4F2T - chain A; structure by X-ray diffraction, 2.30 A resolution.

Chain A:
Protein: 1-phosphatidylinositol phosphodiesterase
Source organism: Staphylococcus aureus subsp. aureus
Notes: EC 4.6.1.13
UniProtKB: P45723 (PLC_STAAE); residues 1-302 here correspond to UniProt positions 11-312 (UniProt number = residue number + 10)
Amino-acid sequence (310 residues; numbered 1 to 310; the number before each row is that of its first residue):
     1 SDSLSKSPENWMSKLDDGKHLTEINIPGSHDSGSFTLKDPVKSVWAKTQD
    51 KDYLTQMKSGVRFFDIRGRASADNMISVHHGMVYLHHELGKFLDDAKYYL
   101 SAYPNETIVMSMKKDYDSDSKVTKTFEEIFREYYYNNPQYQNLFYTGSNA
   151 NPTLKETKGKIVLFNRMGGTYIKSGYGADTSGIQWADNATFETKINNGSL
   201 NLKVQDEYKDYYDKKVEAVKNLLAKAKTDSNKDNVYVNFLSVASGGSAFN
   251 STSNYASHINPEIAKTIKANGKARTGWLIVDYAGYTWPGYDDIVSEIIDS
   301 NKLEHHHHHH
Not modelled in the structure: 1, 304-310
Differences from the reference sequence: engineered mutation Ser-253 (Tyr263 in P45723); expression tag (303-310)
UniProt features mapped onto this chain:
  - active site: His-30 (Proton acceptor), His-80 (Proton donor)
What the authors report for this chain:
  - mutagenesis - V44C: decreased catalytic activity on PI SUVs
  - mutagenesis - V44W: increased catalytic activity
  - mutagenesis - F249I, Y290S: unchanged catalytic activity
  - mutagenesis - F249W: increased catalytic activity on XPC <= 0.5
  - mutagenesis - F249W: increased binding to 0.8 XPC
  - mutagenesis - H86Y: increased catalytic activity on pure PI SUVs
  - mutagenesis - H86Y: unchanged catalytic activity on PI/PC SUVs
  - mutagenesis - H86E: decreased catalytic activity on pure PI SUVs

Overview:
UniProt lists active-site residues His-30 and His-80. From the paper: V44C reduces catalytic activity on PI
SUVs; V44W increases catalytic activity; 7 substitutions were tested in all.
Chain A is 1-phosphatidylinositol phosphodiesterase (Staphylococcus aureus subsp. aureus); the structure,
Modulation of S.aureus Phosphatidylinositol-Specific Phospholipase C Membrane Binding, was determined by X-ray
diffraction (same publication as 4F2B and 4F2U).
